5EIB - chains C and D of the 4 polymer chains in the assembly; structure by X-ray diffraction, 2.10 A resolution.

== Chain C ==
Name: Tubulin alpha-1B chain
From: Bos taurus
UniProtKB: P81947 (TBA1B_BOVIN); residues 1-451 here = UniProt positions 1-451
Sequence (451 residues; numbered 1 to 451; the number before each row is that of its first residue):
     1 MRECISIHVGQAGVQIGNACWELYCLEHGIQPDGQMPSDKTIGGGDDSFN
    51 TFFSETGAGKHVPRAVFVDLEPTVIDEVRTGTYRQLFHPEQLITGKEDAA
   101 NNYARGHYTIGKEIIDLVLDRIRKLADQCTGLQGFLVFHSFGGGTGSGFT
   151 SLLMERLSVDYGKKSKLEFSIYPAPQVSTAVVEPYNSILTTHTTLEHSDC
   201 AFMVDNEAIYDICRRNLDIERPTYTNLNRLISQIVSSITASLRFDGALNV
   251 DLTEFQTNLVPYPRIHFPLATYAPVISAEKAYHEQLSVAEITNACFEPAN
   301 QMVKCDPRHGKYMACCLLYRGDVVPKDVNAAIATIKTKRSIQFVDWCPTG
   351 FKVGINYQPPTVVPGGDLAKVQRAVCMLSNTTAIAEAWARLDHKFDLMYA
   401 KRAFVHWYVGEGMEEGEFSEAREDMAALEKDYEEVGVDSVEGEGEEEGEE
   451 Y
Unresolved in the structure: 1, 39-46, 439-451
Ligand contacts: GTP: Gly10, Gln11, Ala12, Gln15, Ile16, Asp69, Glu71, Asp98, Ala99, Ala100, Asn101, Ser140, Gly142, Gly143, Gly144, Thr145, Gly146, Ile171, Pro173, Val177, Ser178, Thr179, Glu183, Asn206, Tyr224, Leu227, Asn228, Ile231

== Chain D ==
Name: Tubulin beta-2B chain
From: Bos taurus
UniProtKB: Q6B856 (TBB2B_BOVIN); the author numbering skips numbers that UniProt does not, so the offset changes along the chain: 1-42 = UniProt 1-42; 45-360 = UniProt 43-358; 369-455 = UniProt 359-445
Sequence (445 residues; each row starts with the number of its first residue; note: 10 numbers in that range are skipped by the numbering (no residue carries them; nothing is unmodelled there)):
     1 MREIVHIQAGQCGNQIGAKFWEVISDEHGIDPTGSYHGDSDL
    45 QLERINVYYNEATGNKYVPRAILVDLEPGTMDSVRSGPFGQIFRPDNFVF
    95 GQSGAGNNWAKGHYTEGAELVDSVLDVVRKESESCDCLQGFQLTHSLGGG
   145 TGSGMGTLLISKIREEYPDRIMNTFSVMPSPKVSDTVVEPYNATLSVHQL
   195 VENTDETYSIDNEALYDICFRTLKLTTPTYGDLNHLVSATMSGVTTCLRF
   245 PGQLNADLRKLAVNMVPFPRLHFFMPGFAPLTSRGSQQYRALTVPELTQQ
   295 MFDSKNMMAACDPRHGRYLTVAAIFRGRMSMKEVDEQMLNVQNKNSSYFV
   345 EWIPNNVKTAVCDIPP
   369 RGLKMSATFIGNSTAIQELFKRISEQFTAMFRRKAFLHWYTGEGMDEMEF
   419 TEAESNMNDLVSEYQQYQDATADEQGEFEEEEGEDEA
Unresolved in the structure: 1, 442-455
Ligand contacts: GTP (guanosine-5'-triphosphate): Gly10, Gln11, Cys12, Gln15, Ile16, Asp69, Gly98, Ala99, Gly100, Asn101, Asn102, Ser140, Gly142, Gly143, Gly144, Thr145, Gly146, Val171, Pro173, Val177, Ser178, Glu183, Asn206, Leu209, Tyr224, Leu227, Asn228
Curated features (UniProtKB/Swiss-Prot):
  - motif: Met1 to Ile4 (MREI motif)
  - binding site (GTP): Gln11, Glu71, Ser140, Gly144, Thr145, Gly146, Asn206, Asn228
  - binding site (Mg(2+)): Glu71
  - modified residue: Ser40 (Phosphoserine), Thr57 (Phosphothreonine), Lys60 (N6-acetyllysine), Ser174 (Phosphoserine), Thr287 (Phosphothreonine), Thr292 (Phosphothreonine), Arg320 (Omega-N-methylarginine), Glu448 (5-glutamyl polyglutamate)
  - cross-link (Glycyl lysine isopeptide (Lys-Gly)): Lys60 (interchain with G-Cter in ubiquitin), Lys326 (interchain with G-Cter in ubiquitin)

== Chain C / chain D interface ==
Pairs across the interface - 51 pairs, chain C then chain D:
  Gln11(C) - Gln247(D)  hydrogen bond
  Lys96(C) - Asp130(D)  salt bridge
  Glu97(C) - Cys131(D)
  Glu97(C) - Arg164(D)  salt bridge
  Asp98(C) - Lys254(D)  salt bridge
  Ala100(C) - Arg253(D)
  Ala100(C) - Lys254(D)
  Ala100(C) - Val257(D)
  Asn101(C) - Lys254(D)
  Arg105(C) - Arg253(D)
  Pro175(C) - Asn349(D)
  Ser178(C) - Lys352(D)
  Thr179(C) - Gln247(D)
  Thr179(C) - Leu248(D)
  Thr179(C) - Asn258(D)  hydrogen bond (backbone-side chain)
  Ala180(C) - Asn258(D)
  Ala180(C) - Lys352(D)
  Val181(C) - Asn258(D)  hydrogen bond (backbone-side chain)
  Val181(C) - Ile347(D)  hydrophobic
  Val181(C) - Lys352(D)
  Glu220(C) - Lys326(D)
  Arg221(C) - Met325(D)  hydrogen bond
  Arg221(C) - Lys326(D)
  Arg221(C) - Asp329(D)  salt bridge
  Tyr224(C) - Gln247(D)
  Lys394(C) - Pro348(D)
  Lys394(C) - Asn349(D)  hydrogen bond
  Leu397(C) - Glu345(D)
  Leu397(C) - Trp346(D)
  Leu397(C) - Pro348(D)  hydrophobic
  Leu397(C) - Ala440(D)  hydrophobic
  Met398(C) - Trp346(D)
  Met398(C) - Pro348(D)
  Lys401(C) - Phe262(D)
  Lys401(C) - Trp346(D)
  Lys401(C) - Thr439(D)  hydrogen bond (side chain-backbone)
  Lys401(C) - Ala440(D)
  Arg402(C) - Phe262(D)
  Ala403(C) - Pro261(D)
  Ala403(C) - Phe262(D)  hydrophobic
  Phe404(C) - Val257(D)
  Phe404(C) - Val260(D)
  Phe404(C) - Pro261(D)  hydrogen bond (backbone-backbone)
  Phe404(C) - Ile347(D)  hydrophobic
  His406(C) - Val260(D)
  His406(C) - Pro261(D)  hydrogen bond (side chain-backbone)
  His406(C) - Phe262(D)
  His406(C) - Pro263(D)
  Trp407(C) - Ala256(D)
  Trp407(C) - Val257(D)
  Trp407(C) - Val260(D)  hydrogen bond (side chain-backbone)
Interface residues without a listed pair, chain C (27 interface residues in all): Val182, Tyr210, Glu411
Interface residues without a listed pair, chain D (30 interface residues in all): Asp251, Thr314, Ser324, Asn350, Ala438

== Summary ==
27 residues of chain C face 30 of chain D across their interface; the contacts include 9 hydrogen bonds and 4
salt bridges. Among the polar pairs are Lys96(C)-Asp130(D), Glu97(C)-Arg164(D) and Asp98(C)-Lys254(D). Ligands
of chain C: GTP. Bound to chain D: GTP.
Here chain C is Tubulin alpha-1B chain and chain D is Tubulin beta-2B chain, both from Bos taurus. Entry 5EIB
(Crystal structure of CPAP PN2-3 C-terminal loop-helix in complex with DARPin-tubulin) was determined by X-ray
diffraction.
